PDB entry 4LMS | X-ray diffraction, 1.35 A resolution | chains A and C of the 4 polymer chains in the assembly

# Chain A
Molecule: cryptophyte phycocyanin (alpha-1 chain)
Organism: Chroomonas sp
Amino-acid sequence (80 residues; row label = number of the first residue in the row):
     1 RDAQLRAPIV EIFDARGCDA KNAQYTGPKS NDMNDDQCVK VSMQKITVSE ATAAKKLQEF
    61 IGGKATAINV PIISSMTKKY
Covalently attached groups: mesobiliverdin IX(alpha) (M1V) linked to C18
Small-molecule neighbours:
  - phycocyanobilin (CYC), molecule 1: R1, D2, L5, R6
  - phycocyanobilin (CYC), molecule 2: I12, F13, D14, R16, M33, Q37, C38, V39
  - 15,16-dihydrobiliverdin (DBV): G63, K64, A65, T66, A67, N69, V70, P71, I72, I73, S74
  - mesobiliverdin IX(alpha) (M1V), molecule 1: F13, A15, D19, A20, N22, A23, Q24, Y25, N34, D35, D36, Q37, C38, K40
  - mesobiliverdin IX(alpha) (M1V), molecule 2: I61, M76, T77, K78

# Chain C
Molecule: cryptophyte phycocyanin (alpha-2 chain)
Organism: Chroomonas sp
Amino-acid sequence (70 residues; each row starts with the number of its first residue):
     1 KDAQLRAPVV TIFDARGCKD HANKEYTGPK AGNAENDECC VKVQMTPIKV ADDAAALVLK
    61 ECLSELKGKK
Disordered / not traced: 69-70
Covalently attached groups: mesobiliverdin IX(alpha) (M1V) linked to C18
Small-molecule neighbours:
  - phycocyanobilin (CYC), molecule 1: K1, D2, L5, R6
  - phycocyanobilin (CYC), molecule 2: I12, F13, D14, R16, E35, C39, C40, V41
  - mesobiliverdin IX(alpha) (M1V), molecule 1: F13, A15, D20, H21, N23, K24, E25, Y26, N36, D37, E38, C39, C40, K42
  - mesobiliverdin IX(alpha) (M1V), molecule 2: L63, L66, K67

# How chain A and chain C interact
Pairs across the interface - 28 pairs, chain A then chain C:
  I9(A) with K60(C)
  E11(A) with L63(C); S64(C)
  I12(A) with S64(C), hydrogen bond (backbone-side chain)
  F13(A) with L63(C)
  R16(A) with G68(C)
  G17(A) with G68(C)
  Q44(A) with K60(C)
  T47(A) with D53(C)
  V48(A) with D53(C)
  S49(A) with A51(C); D53(C), hydrogen bond
  T52(A) with A51(C); D53(C), hydrogen bond
  K55(A) with K49(C), hydrogen bond (side chain-backbone); V50(C)
  Q58(A) with V9(C); V10(C), hydrogen bond (side chain-backbone); T11(C), hydrogen bond
  I61(A) with T11(C); F13(C), hydrophobic
  G62(A) with I12(C)
  K64(A) with D14(C)
  M76(A) with D14(C); A15(C), hydrophobic; R16(C); G17(C); C18(C), hydrophobic
Other interface residues (no listed pair), chain A (20 interface residues in all): V10, C18, K78
Other interface residues (no listed pair), chain C (21 interface residues in all): K19, D20, A54

# In short
20 residues of chain A and 21 residues of chain C are in contact, with 6 hydrogen bonds. Among the polar pairs
are I12(A)-S64(C), S49(A)-D53(C) and T52(A)-D53(C). Bound to chain A: 15,16-dihydrobiliverdin, phycocyanobilin
and mesobiliverdin IX(alpha). Bound to chain C: mesobiliverdin IX(alpha) and phycocyanobilin.
Here chain A is cryptophyte phycocyanin (alpha-1 chain) and chain C is cryptophyte phycocyanin (alpha-2
chain), both from Chroomonas sp. Entry 4LMS (Light harvesting complex PC645 from the cryptophyte Chroomonas
sp. CCMP270) was determined by X-ray diffraction (same publication as 4LM6 and 4LMX).
